Entry 3N7Y (X-ray diffraction, 2.02 A resolution); this record covers chains A and D.

Chain A:
Name: Growth factor receptor-bound protein 2
Organism: Homo sapiens
Notes: fragment: SH2 domain
Reference sequence: P62993 (GRB2_HUMAN); residue numbers follow UniProt; this construct covers 55-152
Chain sequence (98 residues; each row starts with the number of its first residue):
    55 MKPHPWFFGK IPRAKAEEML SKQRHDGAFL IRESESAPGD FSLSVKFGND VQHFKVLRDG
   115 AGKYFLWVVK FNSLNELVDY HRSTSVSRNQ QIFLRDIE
Curated features (UniProtKB/Swiss-Prot):
  - modified residue: Lys-109 (N6-acetyllysine)
  - cross-link: Lys-109 (Glycyl lysine isopeptide (Lys-Gly) (interchain with G-Cter in ubiquitin))
  - mutagenesis: Glu-89 (E89K: No effect on the interaction with SOS1), Ser-90 (S90N: No effect on the interaction with SOS1), Lys-109 (K109R: Loss of polyubiquitination), Val-123 (V123P: Strong loss of clustering of phospho-LAT at the T-cell plasma membrane)

Chain D:
Name: 20-membered peptide-like macrocyclic ligand
Chain sequence (5 residues; row label = number of the first residue in the row):
     1 YVNVX
Modified / non-standard residues: Tyr-1 (o-phosphotyrosine; PTR); 011 (7-aminoheptanoic acid) at position 5
Covalently attached groups: covalent link Tyr-1/011_5

Chain A / chain D interface:
Residue-residue contacts (16):
  Arg-67(A) with Tyr-1(D)
  Arg-86(A) with Tyr-1(D)
  Ser-88(A) with Tyr-1(D)
  Ser-90(A) with Tyr-1(D)
  Ser-96(A) with Tyr-1(D)
  Gln-106(A) with Val-2(D)
  His-107(A) with Tyr-1(D); Val-2(D), hydrogen bond (backbone-backbone)
  Phe-108(A) with Tyr-1(D); Val-2(D), hydrophobic; Asn-3(D)
  Lys-109(A) with Tyr-1(D); Asn-3(D), hydrogen bond (backbone-side chain)
  Leu-120(A) with Asn-3(D), hydrogen bond (backbone-side chain)
  Trp-121(A) with Asn-3(D)
  Asn-143(A) with Val-2(D)
Interface residues without a listed pair, chain A (14 interface residues in all): Glu-89, Leu-111
Interface residues without a listed pair, chain D (4 interface residues in all): Val-4
Interface features reported in the paper:
  - interface residues, chain A: Arg-67(A)

In short:
The interface between chain A and chain D involves 14 residues on one side and 4 on the other; the contacts
include 3 hydrogen bonds. Among the polar pairs are Lys-109(A)/Asn-3(D), Leu-120(A)/Asn-3(D) and
His-107(A)/Val-2(D). From UniProt: 4 mutagenesis sites on chain A. From the paper: the interface residue
Arg-67(A).
Chain A is Growth factor receptor-bound protein 2 (Homo sapiens) and chain D is 20-membered peptide-like
macrocyclic ligand; the structure, Crystal Structure of the Grb2 SH2 Domain in Complex with a 20-Membered
Macrocyclic Ligand Having the ..., was determined by X-ray diffraction (same publication as 3N84 and 3N8M).
